PDB entry 5O32 | X-ray diffraction, 4.21 A resolution (low resolution: residue-level contacts below are approximate; hydrogen-bond / salt-bridge calls are withheld) | chains B and I of the 10 polymer chains in the assembly

[Chain B]
Molecule: Complement C3
From: Homo sapiens
Notes: fragment: alpha chain
UniProt: P01024 (CO3_HUMAN); numbering as in UniProt (aligned over 749-1663)
Amino-acid sequence (915 residues; each row starts with the number of its first residue):
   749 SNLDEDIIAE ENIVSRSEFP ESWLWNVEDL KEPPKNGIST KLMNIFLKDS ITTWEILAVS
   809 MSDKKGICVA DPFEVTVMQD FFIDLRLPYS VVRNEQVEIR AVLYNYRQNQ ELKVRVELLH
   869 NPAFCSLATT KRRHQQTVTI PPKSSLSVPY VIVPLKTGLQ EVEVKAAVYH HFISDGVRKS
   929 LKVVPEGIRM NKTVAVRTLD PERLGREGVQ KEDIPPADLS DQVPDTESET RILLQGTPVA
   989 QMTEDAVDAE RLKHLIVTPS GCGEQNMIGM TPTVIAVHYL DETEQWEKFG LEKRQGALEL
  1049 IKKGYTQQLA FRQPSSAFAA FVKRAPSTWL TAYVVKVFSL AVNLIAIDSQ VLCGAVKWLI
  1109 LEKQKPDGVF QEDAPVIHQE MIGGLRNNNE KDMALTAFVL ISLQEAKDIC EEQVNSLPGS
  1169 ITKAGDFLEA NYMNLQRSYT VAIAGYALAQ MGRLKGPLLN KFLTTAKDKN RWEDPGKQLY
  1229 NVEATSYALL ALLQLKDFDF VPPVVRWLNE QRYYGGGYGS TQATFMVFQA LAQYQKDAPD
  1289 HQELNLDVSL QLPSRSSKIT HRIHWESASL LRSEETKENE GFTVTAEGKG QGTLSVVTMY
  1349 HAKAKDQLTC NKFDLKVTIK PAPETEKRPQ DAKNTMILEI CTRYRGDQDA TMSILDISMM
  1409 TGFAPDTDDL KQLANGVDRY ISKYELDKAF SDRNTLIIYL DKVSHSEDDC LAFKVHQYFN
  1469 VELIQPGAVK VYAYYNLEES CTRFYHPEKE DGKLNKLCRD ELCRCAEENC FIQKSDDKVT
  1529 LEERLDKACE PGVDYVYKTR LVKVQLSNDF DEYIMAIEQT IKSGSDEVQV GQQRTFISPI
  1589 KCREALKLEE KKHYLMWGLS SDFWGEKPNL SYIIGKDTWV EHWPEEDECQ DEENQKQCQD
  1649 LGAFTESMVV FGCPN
Unresolved in the structure: 749-751, 1372-1380
Curated features (UniProtKB/Swiss-Prot):
  - region: Glu1634 to Phe1659 (Interaction with CFP/properdin)
  - site: Arg954, Glu955 (Cleavage), Arg1303, Ser1304 (Cleavage), Arg1320, Ser1321 (Cleavage), Asn1663 (Coordinates Mg(2+) for interaction with Complement factor B Bb fragment (CFB))
  - modified residue (Phosphoserine): Ser968, Ser1321, Ser1573
  - glycosylation (N-linked (GlcNAc...) asparagine): Asn939, Asn1617
  - cross-link: Cys1010 to Gln1013 (Isoglutamyl cysteine thioester (Cys-Gln))
  - natural variant: Arg1042 (R1042L: In AHUS5), Ala1094 (A1094V: In AHUS5), Asp1115 (D1115N: In AHUS5), Cys1158 (C1158W: In AHUS5), Gln1161 (Q1161K: In AHUS5), His1464 (H1464D: In AHUS5)
  - mutagenesis: Asp1029 (D1029A: Minor effect on binding of C3d to CR2), Glu1030 (E1030A: Impaired binding of C3d to CR2), Glu1032 (E1032A: Impaired binding of C3d to CR2), Glu1035 (E1035A: No effect on binding of C3d to CR2), Arg1042 (R1042M: Impaired binding of C3d to CR2), Ile1108 to Leu1109 (Impaired binding of C3d to CR2; when associated with A-1163), Glu1110 (E1110A: No effect on binding of C3d to CR2), Asp1115 (D1115A: No effect on binding of C3d to CR2), Asp1121 (D1121A: No effect on binding of C3d to CR2), Asp1140 (D1140A: No effect on binding of C3d to CR2), Glu1153 (E1153A: Impaired binding of C3d to CR2), Asp1156 (D1156A: Impaired binding of C3d to CR2), 4 further mutagenesis entries in UniProt
Cystine bridges: Cys873-Cys1513, Cys1101-Cys1158, Cys1358-Cys1489, Cys1389-Cys1458, Cys1506-Cys1511, Cys1518-Cys1590, Cys1537-Cys1661, Cys1637-Cys1646
Covalently attached groups: N-acetylglucosamine (NAG) linked to Asn939
What the authors report for this chain:
  - disease-associated variants - V1658A (citing earlier work)
  - conformationally variable residues (loop rearrangement): Leu1300 to Lys1306, Glu1515 to Lys1526

[Chain I]
Molecule: Complement factor I
From: Homo sapiens
Notes: EC 3.4.21.45
UniProt: P05156 (CFAI_HUMAN); residues 340-583 here = UniProt positions 340-583
Amino-acid sequence (244 residues; each row starts with the number of its first residue):
   340 IVGGKRAQLG DLPWQVAIKD ASGITCGGIY IGGCWILTAA HCLRASKTHR YQIWTTVVDW
   400 IHPDLKRIVI EYVDRIIFHE NYNAGTYQND IALIEMKKDG NKKDCELPRS IPACVPWSPY
   460 LFQPNDTCIV SGWGREKDNE RVFSLQWGEV KLISNCSKFY GNRFYEKEME CAGTYDGSID
   520 ACKGDSGGPL VCMDANNVTY VWGVVSWGEN CGKPEFPGVY TKVANYFDWI SYHVGRPFIS
   580 QYNV
Unresolved in the structure: 581-583
Curated features (UniProtKB/Swiss-Prot):
  - active site (Charge relay system): His380, Asp429, Ser525
  - glycosylation (N-linked (GlcNAc...) asparagine): Asn464, Asn494, Asn536
  - natural variant: Ile340 (I340T: In AHUS3), Ile416 (I416L: In AHUS3), His418 (H418L: In CFI deficiency), Asp519 (D519N: In AHUS3), Lys522 (K522T: In AHUS3), Asp524 (D524V: In AHUS3)
Cystine bridges: Cys365-Cys381, Cys373-Cys444, Cys467-Cys531, Cys495-Cys510, Cys521-Cys550
Covalently attached groups: N-acetylglucosamine (NAG) linked to Asn464, Asn494, Asn536
What the authors report for this chain:
  - disease-associated variants - R389H, W456L, Y459S (citing earlier work)
  - catalytic residues: Ile340, His380, Asp429, Asp519, Ser525
  - conformationally variable residues (order/disorder transition): Ile340 to Trp353, Thr394 to Val408, Gly471 to Gln485, Tyr514 to Asp524, Gly547 to Pro553
  - mutagenesis - S525A: abolished catalytic activity (proposed by the authors, not directly observed)

[Chain B / chain I interface]
Contacting residue pairs (44; chain B residue first):
  Asp973(B) with Arg383(I)
  Glu975(B) with Arg383(I); Ala384(I); Ser385(I)
  Gln1299(B) with Lys522(I); Asn549(I)
  Leu1300(B) with Lys522(I)
  Pro1301(B) with Tyr426(I); Gly547(I); Glu548(I)
  Ser1302(B) with His380(I); Tyr426(I); Trp546(I)
  Arg1303(B) with His380(I); Asp519(I); Ala520(I); Cys521(I); Lys522(I); Ser525(I); Ser545(I); Trp546(I); Gly547(I); Glu548(I); Gly557(I)
  Ser1304(B) with His380(I); Lys522(I); Gly523(I); Ser525(I)
  Ser1305(B) with Thr364(I)
  Lys1306(B) with Arg474(I)
  Thr1308(B) with Glu479(I)
  Lys1325(B) with Arg383(I); Ala384(I)
  Glu1326(B) with Arg383(I); Tyr421(I); Ala423(I)
  Glu1328(B) with Ala423(I); Gly424(I)
  Glu1575(B) with Arg575(I)
  Glu1614(B) with Glu419(I); Tyr571(I)
  Lys1615(B) with Trp568(I)
  Pro1616(B) with Glu419(I)
  Leu1618(B) with Tyr571(I)
Other interface residues (no listed pair), chain B (20 interface residues in all): Ser1573
Other interface residues (no listed pair), chain I (34 interface residues in all): Ile363, Cys381, Lys386, Arg502, Cys550, Phe555, Pro556
The authors on this interface:
  - pairs named by the authors: Asp973(B)-Arg383(I), Arg1303(B)-Asp519(I), Glu1575(B)-Arg575(I)
  - interface residues, chain B: Ser1304(B)

[In short]
20 residues of chain B face 34 of chain I across their interface. The authors report contacts between
Asp973(B) and Arg383(I), Arg1303(B) and Asp519(I) and Glu1575(B) and Arg575(I). N-acetylglucosamine is
covalently linked to Asn939(B). From the paper: catalytic residues Ile340(I), His380(I) and Asp429(I) among
others; S525A of chain I abolishes catalytic activity.
Chain B is Complement C3 and chain I is Complement factor I, both from Homo sapiens; the structure, The
structure of complement complex, was determined by X-ray diffraction (same publication as 5O35).
